PDB entry 9FAT | electron microscopy, 3.60 A resolution | chains C and L of the 8 polymer chains in the assembly

== Chain C ==
Name: Isoform 2 of Gamma-aminobutyric acid receptor subunit gamma-2
Source organism: Homo sapiens
UniProtKB: P18507 (GBRG2_HUMAN); residues 25-428 here correspond to UniProt positions 64-467 (UniProt number = residue number + 39)
Amino-acid sequence (405 residues; numbered 25 to 429; the number before each row is that of its first residue):
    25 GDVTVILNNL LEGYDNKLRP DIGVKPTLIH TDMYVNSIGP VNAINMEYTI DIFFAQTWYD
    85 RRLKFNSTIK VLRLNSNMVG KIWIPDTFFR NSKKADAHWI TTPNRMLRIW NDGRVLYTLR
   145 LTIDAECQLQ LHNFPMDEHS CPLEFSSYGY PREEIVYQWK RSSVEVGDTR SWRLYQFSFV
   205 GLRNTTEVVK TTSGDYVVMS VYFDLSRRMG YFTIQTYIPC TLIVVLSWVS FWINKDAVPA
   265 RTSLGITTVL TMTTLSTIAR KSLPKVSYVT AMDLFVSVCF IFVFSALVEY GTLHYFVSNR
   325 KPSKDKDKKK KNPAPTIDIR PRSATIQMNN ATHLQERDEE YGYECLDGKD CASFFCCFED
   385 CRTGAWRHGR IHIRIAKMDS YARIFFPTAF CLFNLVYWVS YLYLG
Disordered / not traced: 326-368, 386-395
Sequence notes: expression tag (429)
Modified / non-standard residues: Cys380 (S-palmitoyl-L-cysteine; P1L); Cys381 (S-palmitoyl-L-cysteine; P1L); Cys385 (S-palmitoyl-L-cysteine; P1L)
Cystine bridges: Cys151-Cys165
Covalently attached groups: N-acetylglucosamine (NAG) linked to Asn208
Ligand contacts:
  - Pregnenolone sulfate (A8W): Pro263, Ser267, Ile270, Thr271, Leu274
  - phosphatidylglycerol (PGW; (1R)-2-{[(S)-{[(2S)-2,3-dihydroxypropyl]oxy}(hydroxy)phosphoryl]oxy}-1-[(hexadecanoyloxy)methyl]ethyl (9Z)-octadec-9-enoate): Ser280, Ser291, Tyr292, Val293, Leu298, Ser301, Phe304, Ile305
  - 1,2-dilauroyl-sn-glycero-3-phosphate (PX2): Trp252, Trp256, Ser404, Arg407, Ile408, Pro411
Curated features (UniProtKB/Swiss-Prot):
  - glycosylation (N-linked (GlcNAc...) asparagine): Asn90, Asn208

== Chain L ==
Name: LHFPL tetraspan subfamily member 4 protein
Source organism: Homo sapiens
UniProtKB: Q7Z7J7 (LHPL4_HUMAN); numbering as in UniProt (aligned over 14-203)
Amino-acid sequence (190 residues; each row starts with the number of its first residue):
    14 HYMRNSRAIG VLWAIFTICF AIINVVVFIQ PYWVGDSVST PKPGYFGLFH YCVGSGLAGR
    74 ELTCRGSFTD FSTIPSSAFK AAAFFVLLSM VLILGCITCF SLFFFCNTAT VYKICAWMQL
   134 LAALCLVLGC MIFPDGWDAE TIRDMCGAKT GKYSLGDCSV RWAYILAIIG ILNALILSFL
   194 AFVLGNRQTD
Cystine bridges: Cys65-Cys77, Cys109-Cys128, Cys159-Cys171
Ligand contacts:
  - phosphatidylglycerol (PGW; (1R)-2-{[(S)-{[(2S)-2,3-dihydroxypropyl]oxy}(hydroxy)phosphoryl]oxy}-1-[(hexadecanoyloxy)methyl]ethyl (9Z)-octadec-9-enoate), molecule 1: Arg20, Val24, Ala27, Ile28, Ile31, Ile110, Phe113, Ser114, Phe116, Phe117, Phe118, Thr121, Tyr125
  - phosphatidylglycerol (PGW), molecule 2: Phe81, Thr82, Asp83, Phe84, Ser85

== How chain C and chain L interact ==
Residue-residue contacts (33):
  His156(C) with Asp83(L), salt bridge
  Val293(C) with Thr82(L), hydrogen bond (backbone-side chain)
  Phe378(C) with Lys126(L); Asn199(L), hydrogen bond (backbone-side chain)
  Phe379(C) with Lys126(L); Trp130(L); Phe195(L)
  Cys380(C) with Leu101(L); Trp130(L); Leu134(L)
  Cys381(C) with Leu101(L); Val104(L); Leu105(L); Thr123(L); Lys126(L); Ile127(L)
  Cys385(C) with Met131(L)
  Ser404(C) with Phe118(L)
  Tyr405(C) with Phe118(L), hydrophobic; Cys119(L), hydrogen bond
  Ile408(C) with Ser114(L); Phe118(L), hydrophobic
  Phe409(C) with Thr111(L); Cys112(L), hydrophobic; Leu115(L), hydrophobic
  Thr412(C) with Thr111(L)
  Ala413(C) with Thr111(L)
  Leu416(C) with Leu107(L); Ile110(L), hydrophobic; Thr111(L)
  Ser424(C) with Ile42(L)
  Leu428(C) with Ile42(L), hydrophobic; Gln43(L)
Interface residues without a listed pair, chain C (24 interface residues in all): Tyr292, Leu298, Asp371, Lys373, Ser377, Arg398, Val420, Tyr425
Interface residues without a listed pair, chain L (34 interface residues in all): Val38, Val39, Ser80, Met103, Gly108, Cys138, Phe192, Val196, Arg200, Thr202, Asp203

== Overview ==
The interface between chain C and chain L involves 24 residues on one side and 34 on the other, with 3
hydrogen bonds and 1 salt bridge. Among the polar pairs are His156(C)-Asp83(L), Val293(C)-Thr82(L) and
Phe378(C)-Asn199(L).
Chain C is Isoform 2 of Gamma-aminobutyric acid receptor subunit gamma-2 and chain L is LHFPL tetraspan
subfamily member 4 protein, both from Homo sapiens; the structure, CryoEM structure of human full-length
alpha1beta3gamma2 GABA(A)R in complex with GARLH4, the TMD of Neuroligin2, Megabody38 ..., was determined by
electron microscopy.
